7ZB0 - chains A and E; structure by X-ray diffraction, 2.47 A resolution.

== Chain A ==
Protein: Prolyl endopeptidase
From: Omphalotus olearius
Notes: engineered mutation(s): S580A
Chain sequence (745 residues; each row starts with the number of its first residue):
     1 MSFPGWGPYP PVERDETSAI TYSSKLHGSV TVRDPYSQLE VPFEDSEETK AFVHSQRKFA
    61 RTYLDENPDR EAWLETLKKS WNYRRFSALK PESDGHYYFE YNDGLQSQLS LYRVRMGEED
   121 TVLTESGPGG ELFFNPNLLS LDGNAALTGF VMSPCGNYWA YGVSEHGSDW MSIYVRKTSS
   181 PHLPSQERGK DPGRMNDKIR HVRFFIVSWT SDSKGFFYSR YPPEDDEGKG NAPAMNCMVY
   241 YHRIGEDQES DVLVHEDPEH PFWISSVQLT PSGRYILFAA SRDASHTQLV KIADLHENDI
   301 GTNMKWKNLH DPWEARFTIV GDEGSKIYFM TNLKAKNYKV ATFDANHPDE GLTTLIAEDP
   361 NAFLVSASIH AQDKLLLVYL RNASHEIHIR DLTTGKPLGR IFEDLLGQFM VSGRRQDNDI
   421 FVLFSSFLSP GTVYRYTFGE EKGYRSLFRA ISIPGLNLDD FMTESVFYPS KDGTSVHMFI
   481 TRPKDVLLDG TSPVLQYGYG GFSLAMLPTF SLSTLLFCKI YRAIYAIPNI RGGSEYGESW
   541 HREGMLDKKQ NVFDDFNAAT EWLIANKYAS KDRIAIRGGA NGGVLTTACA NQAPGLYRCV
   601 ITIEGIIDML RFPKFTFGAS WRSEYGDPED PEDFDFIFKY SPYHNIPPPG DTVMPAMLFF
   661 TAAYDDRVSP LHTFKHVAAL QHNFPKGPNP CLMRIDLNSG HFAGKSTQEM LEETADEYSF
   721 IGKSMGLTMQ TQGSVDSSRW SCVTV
Unresolved in the structure: 1-2, 225-229, 701-704, 732-745
From the paper describing this entry:
  - catalytic residues: R667 (proposed by the authors, not directly observed)
  - mutagenesis - I606A: decreased catalytic activity on Oph-15mer
  - mutagenesis - W621A: abolished catalytic activity on Oph-15mer
  - specificity-determining residues: I606 (proposed by the authors, not directly observed)
  - specificity-determining residues: W621

== Chain E ==
Protein: 15-residue peptide
From: Omphalotus olearius
Chain sequence (15 residues; numbered 801 to 815; the number before each row is that of its first residue):
   801 GFPWVIVVGV XGVIG
Unresolved in the structure: 801-804, 810-815
Modified positions: V805, V807, V808, V810 (N-methylvaline; MVA); G809, G812 (sarcosine; SAR); IML (N-methyl-isoleucine) at position 811

== How chain A and chain E interact ==
Contacting residue pairs (11):
  I264(A) - I806(E)  hydrophobic
  I264(A) - V807(E)
  S281(A) - I806(E)
  D283(A) - I806(E)
  Y499(A) - V808(E)
  F502(A) - V808(E)
  A580(A) - G809(E)
  F617(A) - V807(E)
  S620(A) - V807(E)
  W621(A) - V807(E)  hydrogen bond (side chain-backbone)
  W621(A) - G809(E)
Also at the interface, not in a pair above, chain A (14 interface residues in all): A284, S285, R316, E604, V668
Also at the interface, not in a pair above, chain E (5 interface residues in all): V805

== Overview ==
14 residues of chain A and 5 residues of chain E are in contact, with 1 hydrogen bond. The hydrogen-bonded
pair is W621(A)-V807(E). From the paper: the catalytic residue R667(A); I606A of chain A reduces catalytic
activity on Oph-15mer.
Chain A is Prolyl endopeptidase and chain E is a 15-residue peptide, both from Omphalotus olearius; the
structure, macrocyclase OphP with 15mer, was determined by X-ray diffraction, deposited together with 7ZAZ,
7ZB1 and 7ZB2.
